PDB entry 6ERP | X-ray diffraction, 4.50 A resolution (low resolution: residue-level contacts below are approximate; hydrogen-bond / salt-bridge calls are withheld) | chains E and A of the 5 polymer chains in the assembly

== Chain E ==
Molecule: Template DNA
Sequence (50 nucleotides; each row starts with the number of its first residue):
     1 GGCCTATCTT TTGGCGGTAT GCACTTTTAA CAGTCACCCC CCAACTAACA
Not modelled in the structure: 9-13

== Chain A ==
Name: DNA-directed RNA polymerase, mitochondrial
Organism: Homo sapiens
Notes: EC 2.7.7.6
UniProt: O00411 (RPOM_HUMAN); residue numbers follow UniProt; this construct covers 105-1230
Sequence (1128 residues; each row starts with the number of its first residue):
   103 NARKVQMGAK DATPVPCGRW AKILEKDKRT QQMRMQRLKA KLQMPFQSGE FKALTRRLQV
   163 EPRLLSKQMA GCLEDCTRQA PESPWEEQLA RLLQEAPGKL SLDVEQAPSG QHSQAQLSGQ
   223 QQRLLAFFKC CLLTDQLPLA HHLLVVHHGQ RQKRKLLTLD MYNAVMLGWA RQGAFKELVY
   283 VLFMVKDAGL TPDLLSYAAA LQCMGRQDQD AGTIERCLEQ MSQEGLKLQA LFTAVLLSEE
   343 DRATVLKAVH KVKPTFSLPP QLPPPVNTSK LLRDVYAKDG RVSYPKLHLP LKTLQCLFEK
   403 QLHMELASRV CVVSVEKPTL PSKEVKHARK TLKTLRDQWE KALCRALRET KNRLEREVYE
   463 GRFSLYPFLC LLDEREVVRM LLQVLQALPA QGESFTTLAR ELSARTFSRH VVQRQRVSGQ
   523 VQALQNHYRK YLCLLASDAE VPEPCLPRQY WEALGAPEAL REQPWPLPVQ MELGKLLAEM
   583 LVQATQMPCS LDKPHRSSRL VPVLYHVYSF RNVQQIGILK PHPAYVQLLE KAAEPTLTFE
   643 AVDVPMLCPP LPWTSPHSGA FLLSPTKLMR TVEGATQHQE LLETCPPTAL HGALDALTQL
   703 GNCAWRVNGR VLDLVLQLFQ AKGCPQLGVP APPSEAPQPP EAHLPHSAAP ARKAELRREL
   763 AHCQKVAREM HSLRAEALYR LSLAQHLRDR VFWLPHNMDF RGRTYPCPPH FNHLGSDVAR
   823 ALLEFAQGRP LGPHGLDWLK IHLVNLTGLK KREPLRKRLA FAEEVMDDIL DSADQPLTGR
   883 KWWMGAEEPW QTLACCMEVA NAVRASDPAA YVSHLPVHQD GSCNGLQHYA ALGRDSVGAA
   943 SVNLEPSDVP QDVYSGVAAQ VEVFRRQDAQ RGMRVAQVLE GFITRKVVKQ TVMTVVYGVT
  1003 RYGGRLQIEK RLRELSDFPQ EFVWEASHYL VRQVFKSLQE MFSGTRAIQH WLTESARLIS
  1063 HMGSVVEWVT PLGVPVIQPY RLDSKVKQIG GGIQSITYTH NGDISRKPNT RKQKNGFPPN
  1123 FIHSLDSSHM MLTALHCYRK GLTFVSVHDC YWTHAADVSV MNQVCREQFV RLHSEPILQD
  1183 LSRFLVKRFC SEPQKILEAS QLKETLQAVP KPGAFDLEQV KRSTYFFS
Not modelled in the structure: 103-121, 147-217, 595-597, 740-760, 1094-1096
Sequence notes: expression tag (103-104); engineered mutation Ala555 (Glu in O00411)
UniProt features mapped onto this chain:
  - active site: Asp922, Lys991, Asp1151
  - natural variant: Gln149 to Ser1230 (deletion: In COXPD55), His250 (H250D: In COXPD55), Ala555 (E555A: this construct carries the variant), Pro566 (P566S: In COXPD55), Ser611 (S611F: In COXPD55), Phe641 (F641L: In COXPD55), Pro742 to Pro747 (deletion: In COXPD55), Pro810 (P810S: In COXPD55; uncertain significance), Asp870 (D870N: In COXPD55; uncertain significance), Cys925 to Ser1230 (deletion: In COXPD55), Arg1013 (R1013C: In COXPD55), Ser1193 (S1193F: In COXPD55)
From the paper describing this entry:
  - binding site for Template DNA: Gln252 to Lys255
  - mutagenesis - R601E: decreased catalytic activity

== Chain E / chain A interface ==
Pairs across the interface (16):
  DC8(E) - Arg1113(A)
  DG14(E) - Arg502(A)
  DG14(E) - Asn1103(A)
  DG16(E) - Gln616(A)
  DG16(E) - Gln617(A)
  DG16(E) - Ile618(A)
  DG17(E) - Gln617(A)
  DG17(E) - Ile618(A)
  DG17(E) - Gly619(A)
  DG17(E) - Thr1099(A)
  DG17(E) - Tyr1100(A)
  DG17(E) - Thr1101(A)
  DT18(E) - Ser1097(A)
  DT18(E) - Ile1098(A)
  DT18(E) - Thr1099(A)
  DT25(E) - Gln254(A)
Also at the interface, not in a pair above, chain E (7 interface residues in all): DT7
Also at the interface, not in a pair above, chain A (14 interface residues in all): Tyr610

== Summary ==
Chain E and chain A form an interface of 7 and 14 residues respectively. UniProt lists 3 active-site residues
on chain A. From the paper: a binding site for Template DNA at Gln252(A); R601E of chain A reduces catalytic
activity.
Chain E is Template DNA and chain A is DNA-directed RNA polymerase, mitochondrial (Homo sapiens); the
structure, Structure of the human mitochondrial transcription initiation complex at the LSP promoter, was
determined by X-ray diffraction (same publication as 6ERO and 6ERQ).
